5N8B - chains A and E of the 8 polymer chains in the assembly; structure by X-ray diffraction, 1.03 A resolution.

== Chain A ==
Molecule: Streptavidin
From: Streptomyces avidinii
UniProtKB: P22629 (SAV_STRAV); residues -23 to 159 here correspond to UniProt positions 1-183 (UniProt number = residue number + 24)
Chain sequence (183 residues; numbered -23 to 159; the number before each row is that of its first residue; numbers below 1 keep their minus sign (Met-23 is residue -23)):
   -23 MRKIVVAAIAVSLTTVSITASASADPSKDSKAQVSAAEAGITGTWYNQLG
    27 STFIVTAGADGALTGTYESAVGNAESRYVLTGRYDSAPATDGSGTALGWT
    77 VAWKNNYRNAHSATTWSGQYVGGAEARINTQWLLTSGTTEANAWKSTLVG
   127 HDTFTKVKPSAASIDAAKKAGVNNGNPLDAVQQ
Not modelled in the structure: -23 to 14, 136-159
Curated features (UniProtKB/Swiss-Prot):
  - motif: Arg59 to Asp61 (Cell attachment site)
  - binding site (biotin): Tyr43, Tyr54, Trp92, Trp108, Trp120
What the authors report for this chain:
  - conformationally variable residues (loop rearrangement): Thr42 to Ser52

== Chain E ==
Molecule: Ala-phe-pro-asp-tyr-leu-ala-glu-tyr-his-gly-gly-NH2
Chain sequence (13 residues; numbered 1 to 13; the number before each row is that of its first residue):
     1 AFPDYLAEYHGGX
Modified / non-standard residues: NH2 (amino group) at position 13

== Interface between chain A and chain E ==
Pairs across the interface (39; chain A residue first):
  Asn23(A) - Glu8(E)  hydrogen bond (side chain-backbone)
  Asn23(A) - Gly11(E)
  Leu25(A) - Glu8(E)
  Leu25(A) - Gly11(E)
  Leu25(A) - Gly12(E)
  Leu25(A) - NH2_13(E)
  Ser27(A) - Glu8(E)  hydrogen bond
  Ser27(A) - Tyr9(E)
  Tyr43(A) - Tyr9(E)  hydrogen bond (side chain-backbone)
  Glu44(A) - Tyr9(E)
  Ser45(A) - Glu8(E)
  Ser45(A) - Tyr9(E)
  Ala46(A) - Glu8(E)  hydrogen bond (backbone-side chain)
  Ser52(A) - Tyr9(E)  hydrogen bond (backbone-side chain)
  Tyr54(A) - Tyr5(E)
  Tyr54(A) - Tyr9(E)
  Trp79(A) - Leu6(E)  hydrophobic
  Trp79(A) - Tyr9(E)  hydrophobic
  Trp79(A) - His10(E)
  Arg84(A) - Tyr5(E)
  Arg84(A) - Tyr9(E)  hydrogen bond
  Ala86(A) - Ala1(E)  hydrogen bond (backbone-backbone)
  Ala86(A) - Pro3(E)
  Ala86(A) - Tyr5(E)
  His87(A) - Ala1(E)  hydrogen bond (backbone-backbone)
  Ser88(A) - Ala1(E)  hydrogen bond (side chain-backbone)
  Ser88(A) - Leu6(E)
  Thr90(A) - His10(E)  hydrogen bond
  Trp92(A) - Tyr9(E)
  Trp108(A) - His10(E)  hydrogen bond (side chain-backbone)
  Leu110(A) - Phe2(E)  hydrophobic
  Leu110(A) - His10(E)
  Ser112(A) - Ala1(E)  hydrogen bond (side chain-backbone)
  Ser112(A) - Phe2(E)
  Ser122(A) - Phe2(E)
  Leu124(A) - Phe2(E)  hydrophobic
  His127(A) - His10(E)
  Asp128(A) - His10(E)
  Asp128(A) - Gly11(E)  hydrogen bond (side chain-backbone)
Other interface residues (no listed pair), chain A (26 interface residues in all): Asn85, Thr111, Lys121

== In short ==
26 residues of chain A face 11 of chain E across their interface; the contacts include 13 hydrogen bonds.
Polar pairs include Asn23(A)-Glu8(E), Ser27(A)-Glu8(E) and Tyr43(A)-Tyr9(E). Curated annotation (UniProt)
lists 5 biotin-binding residues on chain A. The paper reports conformational variability at Thr42(A).
Here chain A is Streptavidin (Streptomyces avidinii) and chain E is
Ala-phe-pro-asp-tyr-leu-ala-glu-tyr-his-gly-gly-NH2. Entry 5N8B (Crystal structure of streptavidin with
peptide afpdylaeyhgg) was determined by X-ray diffraction, deposited together with 5N7X, 5N89, 5N8E and 5N99.
